Entry 2BSE (X-ray diffraction, 2.70 A resolution); this record covers chains A and E of the 6 polymer chains in the assembly.

Chain A:
Name: Receptor binding protein
From: Lactococcus virus P2
Reference sequence: Q71AW2 (Q71AW2_9CAUD); residues 1-264 here = UniProt positions 1-264
Amino-acid sequence (264 residues; numbered 1 to 264; the number before each row is that of its first residue):
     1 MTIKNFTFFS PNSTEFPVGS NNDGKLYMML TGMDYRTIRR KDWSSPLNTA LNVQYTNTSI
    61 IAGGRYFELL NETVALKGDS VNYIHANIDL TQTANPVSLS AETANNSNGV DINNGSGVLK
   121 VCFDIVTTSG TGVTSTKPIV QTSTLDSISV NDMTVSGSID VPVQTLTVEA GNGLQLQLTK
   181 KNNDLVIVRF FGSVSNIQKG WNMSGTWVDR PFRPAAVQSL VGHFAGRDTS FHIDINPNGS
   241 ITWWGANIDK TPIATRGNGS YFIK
Unresolved in the structure: 1-157

Chain E:
Name: Llama immunoglobulin
From: Lama glama
Notes: fragment: vhh recognition domain, residues 1-123
Amino-acid sequence (123 residues; numbered 1 to 123; the number before each row is that of its first residue):
     1 QVQLQESGGG LVQAGGSLRL SCTASRRTGS NWCMGWFRQL AGKEPELVVA LNFDYDMTYY
    61 ADSVKGRFTV SRDSGKNTVY LQMNSLKPED TAIYYCAARS GGFSSNRELY DGWGQGTQVT
   121 VSS
Unresolved in the structure: 1
Disulfide bonds: Cys22-Cys96

How chain A and chain E interact:
Pairs across the interface (32; chain A residue first):
  Gln198(A) - Tyr59(E)
  Lys199(A) - Phe103(E)
  Gly200(A) - Gly102(E)
  Gly200(A) - Phe103(E)  hydrogen bond (backbone-backbone)
  Trp201(A) - Tyr59(E)
  Trp201(A) - Phe103(E)
  Trp201(A) - Ser104(E)
  Trp201(A) - Ser105(E)
  Asn202(A) - Arg99(E)  hydrogen bond
  Asn202(A) - Gly101(E)
  Asn202(A) - Phe103(E)  hydrogen bond (backbone-backbone)
  Trp207(A) - Arg99(E)
  Trp207(A) - Glu108(E)
  Val217(A) - Ser30(E)
  Ser219(A) - Tyr55(E)
  His232(A) - Tyr55(E)
  Asp234(A) - Asn31(E)
  Asp234(A) - Tyr55(E)  hydrogen bond
  Asn236(A) - Ser30(E)  hydrogen bond
  Asn236(A) - Asn31(E)  hydrogen bond
  Asn236(A) - Gly101(E)
  Pro237(A) - Ser30(E)
  Asn238(A) - Ser100(E)  hydrogen bond (side chain-backbone)
  Ser240(A) - Ser100(E)
  Ser240(A) - Gly101(E)
  Thr242(A) - Asn31(E)
  Thr242(A) - Gly101(E)  hydrogen bond (side chain-backbone)
  Thr242(A) - Gly102(E)
  Trp244(A) - Asn31(E)
  Trp244(A) - Asn52(E)
  Trp244(A) - Tyr55(E)
  Trp244(A) - Met57(E)  hydrophobic
Interface features reported in the paper:
  - epitope / paratope residues, chain A: Trp201(A), Asp234(A)

In short:
16 residues of chain A and 14 residues of chain E are in contact, with 8 hydrogen bonds. Among the polar pairs
are Asn202(A)-Arg99(E), Asp234(A)-Tyr55(E) and Asn236(A)-Ser30(E). From the paper: epitope/paratope residues
Trp201(A) and Asp234(A).
Chain A is Receptor binding protein (Lactococcus virus P2) and chain E is Llama immunoglobulin (Lama glama);
the structure, Structure of Lactococcal Bacteriophage p2 Receptor Binding Protein in complex with a llama VHH
domain, was determined by X-ray diffraction, deposited together with 2BSD.
